1Q3U - chains G and E of the 8 polymer chains in the assembly; structure by X-ray diffraction, 2.90 A resolution.

== Chain G ==
Molecule: loxP DNA
Sequence (37 nucleotides; row label = number of the first residue in the row):
   100 CGATAACXTCGTATAATGTATGCTATACGAAGTTATC
Modified positions: UMP (2'-deoxyuridine 5'-monophosphate) at position 107

== Chain E ==
Molecule: Cre recombinase
From: Enterobacteria phage P1
UniProt: P06956 (RECR_BPP1); residue numbers follow UniProt; this construct covers 1-343
Sequence (347 residues; each row starts with the number of its first residue; numbers below 1 keep their minus sign (Phe-3 is residue -3)):
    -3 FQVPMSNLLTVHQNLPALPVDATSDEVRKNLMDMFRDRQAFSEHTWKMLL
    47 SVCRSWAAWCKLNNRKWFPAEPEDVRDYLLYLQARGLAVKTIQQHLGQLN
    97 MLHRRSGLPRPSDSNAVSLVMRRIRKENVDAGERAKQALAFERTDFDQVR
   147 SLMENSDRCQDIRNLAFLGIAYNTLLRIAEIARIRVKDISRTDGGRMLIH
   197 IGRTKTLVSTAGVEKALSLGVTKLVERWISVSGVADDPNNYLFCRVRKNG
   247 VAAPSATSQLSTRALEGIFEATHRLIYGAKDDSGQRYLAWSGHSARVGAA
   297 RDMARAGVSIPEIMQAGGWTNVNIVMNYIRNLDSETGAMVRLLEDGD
Unresolved in the structure: -3 to 20, 342-343
Differences from the reference sequence: cloning artifact (-3 to 0)
Curated features (UniProtKB/Swiss-Prot):
  - active site: Arg173, His289, Arg292, Trp315, Tyr324 (O-(3'-phospho-DNA)-tyrosine intermediate)
Reported in the primary citation:
  - catalytic residues: Arg173, Arg292, Tyr324
  - catalytic residues: His289 (proposed by the authors, not directly observed)
  - binding site for loxP DNA: Lys86, Arg173, Lys201, Arg292, Tyr324
  - binding site for loxP DNA (chain G): Trp315
  - binding site for loxP DNA: Arg100, Arg121
  - catalytic residues: Lys201 (citing earlier work)

== How chain G and chain E interact ==
Contacting residue pairs (39; chain G residue first):
  DG121(G) - Arg100(E)  sugar contact
  DG121(G) - Arg106(E)  phosphate contact
  DC122(G) - Phe37(E)  sugar contact
  DC122(G) - Thr41(E)  sugar contact
  DC122(G) - Met97(E)  phosphate contact
  DC122(G) - Arg100(E)  salt bridge to the phosphate
  DT123(G) - Phe37(E)  phosphate contact
  DT123(G) - Ser38(E)  hydrogen bond to the phosphate
  DT123(G) - Thr41(E)  hydrogen bond to the phosphate
  DT123(G) - Gln90(E)  base contact
  DA124(G) - Ser38(E)  hydrogen bond to the phosphate
  DA124(G) - His40(E)  phosphate contact
  DA124(G) - Met44(E)  base contact
  DA124(G) - Lys201(E)  phosphate contact
  DT125(G) - His40(E)  base contact
  DT125(G) - Lys43(E)  hydrogen bond to the base
  DT125(G) - Arg173(E)  phosphate contact
  DT125(G) - Ile174(E)  phosphate contact
  DT125(G) - Ala175(E)  hydrogen bond to the phosphate
  DT125(G) - His289(E)  sugar contact
  DA126(G) - Glu262(E)  phosphate contact
  DA126(G) - Arg282(E)  hydrogen bond to the sugar
  DA126(G) - Tyr283(E)  phosphate contact
  DA126(G) - Ser287(E)  hydrogen bond to the phosphate
  DA126(G) - Gly288(E)  hydrogen bond to the phosphate
  DA126(G) - His289(E)  hydrogen bond to the phosphate
  DC127(G) - Arg259(E)  base contact
  DC127(G) - Glu262(E)  base contact
  DC127(G) - Arg282(E)  phosphate contact
  DC127(G) - Tyr283(E)  hydrogen bond to the phosphate
  DC127(G) - Ser287(E)  phosphate contact
  DG128(G) - Arg259(E)  hydrogen bond to the base
  DG128(G) - Lys276(E)  salt bridge to the phosphate
  DA129(G) - Arg259(E)  base contact
  DA134(G) - Lys244(E)  base contact
  DT135(G) - Lys244(E)  hydrogen bond to the base
  DT135(G) - Asn245(E)  phosphate contact
  DC136(G) - Lys244(E)  sugar contact
  DC136(G) - Asn245(E)  phosphate contact
Also at the interface, not in a pair above, chain G (13 interface residues in all): DT132
Also at the interface, not in a pair above, chain E (32 interface residues in all): Ala36, Gln94, Arg101, Arg241, Arg243, Glu266, Leu284, Ala285

== Overview ==
The interface between chain G and chain E involves 13 residues on one side and 32 on the other; the contacts
include 12 hydrogen bonds and 2 salt bridges. Polar contacts include DT125(G)-Lys43(E), DG128(G)-Arg259(E) and
DT135(G)-Lys244(E). From the paper: catalytic residues Arg173(E), Arg292(E) and Tyr324(E) among others; a
binding site for loxP DNA at Lys86(E), Arg173(E) and Lys201(E) among others.
Here chain G is loxP DNA and chain E is Cre recombinase (Enterobacteria phage P1). Entry 1Q3U (Crystal
structure of a wild-type Cre recombinase-loxP synapse: pre-cleavage complex) was determined by X-ray
diffraction (same publication as 1NZB, 1OUQ and 1Q3V).
